PDB entry 7C17 | electron microscopy, 4.22 A resolution (low resolution: residue-level contacts below are approximate; hydrogen-bond / salt-bridge calls are withheld) | chains 1 and H of the 10 polymer chains in the assembly

Chain 1:
Molecule: 72-nt DNA strand
Sequence (72 nucleotides; numbered 17 to 88; the number before each row is that of its first residue):
    17 TACTCGCCTG GTTTATTAAT TTCTTGACCT TCCCCTTGCT GGAAGGTTTA TAATGGGAGC
    77 TGTCACGGAT GC
Disordered / not traced: 17-30

Chain H:
Molecule: HTH-type transcriptional regulator CueR
Organism: Escherichia coli (strain K12)
UniProt: P0A9G4 (CUER_ECOLI); numbering as in UniProt (aligned over 1-135)
Chain sequence (139 residues; each row starts with the number of its first residue; numbers below 1 keep their minus sign (Gly-3 is residue -3)):
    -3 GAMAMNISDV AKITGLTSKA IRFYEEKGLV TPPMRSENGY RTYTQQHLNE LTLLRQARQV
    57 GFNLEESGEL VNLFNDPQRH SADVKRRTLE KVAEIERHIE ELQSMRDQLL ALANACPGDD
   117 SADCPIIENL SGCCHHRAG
Disordered / not traced: -3 to 0, 129-135
Construct notes: expression tag (-3 to 0)
Bound ions: silver ion: Arg75 (shared with 2 residues of chain G)

How chain 1 and chain H interact:
Contacting residue pairs (12; chain 1 residue first):
  DC45(1) - Asn2(H)
  DC45(1) - Ser4(H)
  DT46(1) - Asn2(H)
  DT46(1) - Ile3(H)
  DT46(1) - Ser4(H)
  DT46(1) - Tyr36(H)
  DT47(1) - Ser14(H)
  DT47(1) - Arg18(H)
  DT47(1) - Glu21(H)
  DT47(1) - Arg37(H)
  DC48(1) - Arg18(H)
  DC49(1) - Arg18(H)
Interface residues without a listed pair, chain 1 (6 interface residues in all): DC50
Interface residues without a listed pair, chain H (11 interface residues in all): Lys15, Arg31, Gly35

Summary:
6 residues of chain 1 face 11 of chain H across their interface.
Chain 1 is a 72-nt DNA strand and chain H is HTH-type transcriptional regulator CueR (Escherichia coli (strain
K12)); the structure, The cryo-EM structure of E. coli CueR transcription activation complex with fully duplex
promoter DNA, was determined by electron microscopy together with 6LDI from the same study.
